PDB entry 6CX1 | electron microscopy, 3.80 A resolution | chains E and C of the 5 polymer chains in the assembly

# Chain E
Protein: Anthrax toxin receptor 1
Source organism: Homo sapiens
UniProt: Q9H6X2 (ANTR1_HUMAN); numbering as in UniProt (aligned over 39-220)
Chain sequence (182 residues; each row starts with the number of its first residue):
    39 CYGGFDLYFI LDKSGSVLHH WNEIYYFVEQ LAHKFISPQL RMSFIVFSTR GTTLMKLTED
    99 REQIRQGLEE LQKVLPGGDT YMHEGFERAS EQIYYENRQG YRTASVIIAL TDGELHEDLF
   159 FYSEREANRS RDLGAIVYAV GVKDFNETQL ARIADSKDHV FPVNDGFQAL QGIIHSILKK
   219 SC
Construct notes: conflict Ala177 (Cys in Q9H6X2)
UniProt features mapped onto this chain:
  - region: His154 to Tyr160 (Interaction with PA)
  - binding site (a divalent metal cation): Ser52, Ser54, Thr118
  - glycosylation (N-linked (GlcNAc...) asparagine): Asn166, Asn184
From the paper describing this entry:
  - specificity-determining residues: Thr87, Arg88, Leu113 (by similarity / conservation)

# Chain C
Protein: Capsid protein VP2
Source organism: Senecavirus A
UniProt: A0A1U9IRU2 (A0A1U9IRU2_9PICO); residues 12-279 here correspond to UniProt positions 162-429 (UniProt number = residue number + 150)
Chain sequence (268 residues; row label = number of the first residue in the row):
    12 DRVTTQTAGN TAINTQSSLG VLCAYVEDPT KSDPPSSSTD QPTTTFTAID RWYTGRLNSW
    72 TKAVKTFSFQ AVPLPGAFLS RQGGLNGGAF TATLHRHFLM KCGWQVQVQC NLTQFHQGAL
   132 LVAMVPETTL DVKPDGKAKS LQELNEEQWV EMSDDYRTGK NMPFQSLGTY YRPPNWTWGP
   192 NFINPYQVTV FPHQILNART STSVDINVPY IGETPTQSSE TQNSWTLLVM VLVPLDYKEG
   252 ATTDPEITFS VRPTSPYFNG LRNRYTAG
From the paper describing this entry:
  - conformationally variable residues (loop rearrangement): Asp142 to Ser151, Leu178 to Asn186

# How chain E and chain C interact
Pairs across the interface - 16 pairs, chain E then chain C:
  Thr87(E) with Lys171(C); Asn186(C); Trp187(C)
  Arg88(E) with Asn186(C)
  Gly116(E) with Asp166(C)
  Asp117(E) with Phe175(C)
  Tyr119(E) with Pro185(C); Trp187(C)
  His121(E) with Pro184(C)
  Glu122(E) with Asn186(C)
  Asp156(E) with Leu178(C)
  Leu157(E) with Pro184(C), hydrophobic
  Phe159(E) with Thr180(C)
  Tyr160(E) with Thr180(C), hydrogen bond (side chain-backbone); Tyr182(C), hydrogen bond (side chain-backbone); Pro184(C)
Also at the interface, not in a pair above, chain E (13 interface residues in all): Gly115, His154
Also at the interface, not in a pair above, chain C (12 interface residues in all): Tyr181, Arg183
From the paper, about this interface:
  - residue pairs: Thr87(E)-Lys171(C), Arg88(E)-Asn186(C), Tyr119(E)-Pro185(C) (hydrophobic contact), His121(E)-Pro184(C), Asp156(E)-Leu178(C), Leu157(E)-Pro184(C) (hydrophobic contact), Phe159(E)-Thr180(C) (hydrophobic contact), Tyr160(E)-Thr180(C) (hydrogen bond), Tyr160(E)-Tyr182(C) (hydrogen bond), Tyr160(E)-Pro184(C)
  - interface residues, chain E: Thr87(E), Arg88(E)
  - interface residues, chain C: Lys171(C), Asn186(C)

# Summary
The interface between chain E and chain C involves 13 residues on one side and 12 on the other, with 2
hydrogen bonds. Polar pairs include Tyr160(E)-Thr180(C) and Tyr160(E)-Tyr182(C). The authors report contacts
between Thr87(E) and Lys171(C), Arg88(E) and Asn186(C) and His121(E) and Pro184(C) among others; hydrophobic
contacts between Tyr119(E) and Pro185(C), Leu157(E) and Pro184(C) and Phe159(E) and Thr180(C); hydrogen bonds
between Tyr160(E) and Thr180(C) and Tyr160(E) and Tyr182(C). The paper reports interface residues Thr87(E),
Arg88(E) and Lys171(C) among others; specificity determinants Thr87(E), Arg88(E) and Leu113(E).
Chain E is Anthrax toxin receptor 1 (Homo sapiens) and chain C is Capsid protein VP2 (Senecavirus A); the
structure, Cryo-EM structure of Seneca Valley Virus-Anthrax Toxin Receptor 1 complex, was determined by
electron microscopy.
